5AMK - chain A; structure by X-ray diffraction, 2.90 A resolution.

Chain A:
Protein: Cereblon isoform 4
Source organism: Magnetospirillum gryphiswaldense
UniProt: A4TVL0 (A4TVL0_9PROT); residues 1-124 here = UniProt positions 1-124
Amino-acid sequence (125 residues; numbered 0 to 124; the number before each row is that of its first residue; numbering starts at 0):
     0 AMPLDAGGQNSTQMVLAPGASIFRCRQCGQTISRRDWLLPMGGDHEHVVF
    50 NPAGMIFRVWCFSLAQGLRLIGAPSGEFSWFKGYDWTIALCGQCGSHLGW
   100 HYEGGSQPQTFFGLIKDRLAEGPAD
Not modelled in the structure: 0-18, 124
Construct notes: expression tag (0)
Bound ions: Zn2+: Cys24, Cys27, Cys90, Cys93
Small-molecule neighbours: S-Thalidomide (EF2): Asn50, Pro51, Ala52, Phe56, Glu76, Phe77, Ser78, Trp79, Trp85, Trp99, Tyr101
What the authors report for this chain:
  - conformationally variable residues (side-chain flip): Trp79, Tyr83
  - binding site for dimethyl sulfoxide: Trp79
  - mutagenesis - W36F/W59F, W36F/W59F/K115*: unchanged stability
  - mutagenesis - W36F/W59F/K115*: unchanged binding to S-Thalidomide

In short:
Ligands of chain A: S-Thalidomide. The Zn2+ site is built by Cys24, Cys27, Cys90 and Cys93. The paper reports
a binding site for dimethyl sulfoxide at Trp79; W36F/W59F and W36F/W59F/K115* leave stability unchanged.
Chain A is Cereblon isoform 4 (Magnetospirillum gryphiswaldense); the structure, Cereblon isoform 4 from
Magnetospirillum gryphiswaldense in multiple conformations, hexagonal crystal form, was determined by X-ray
diffraction together with 5AMH, 5AMI and 5AMJ from the same study.
